Entry 1JB7 (X-ray diffraction, 1.86 A resolution); this record covers chains A and B of the 5 polymer chains in the assembly.

[Chain A]
Name: telomere-binding protein alpha subunit
Organism: Sterkiella nova
Reference sequence: P29549 (TEBA_OXYNO); residue numbers follow UniProt; this construct covers 1-495
Amino-acid sequence (495 residues; each row starts with the number of its first residue):
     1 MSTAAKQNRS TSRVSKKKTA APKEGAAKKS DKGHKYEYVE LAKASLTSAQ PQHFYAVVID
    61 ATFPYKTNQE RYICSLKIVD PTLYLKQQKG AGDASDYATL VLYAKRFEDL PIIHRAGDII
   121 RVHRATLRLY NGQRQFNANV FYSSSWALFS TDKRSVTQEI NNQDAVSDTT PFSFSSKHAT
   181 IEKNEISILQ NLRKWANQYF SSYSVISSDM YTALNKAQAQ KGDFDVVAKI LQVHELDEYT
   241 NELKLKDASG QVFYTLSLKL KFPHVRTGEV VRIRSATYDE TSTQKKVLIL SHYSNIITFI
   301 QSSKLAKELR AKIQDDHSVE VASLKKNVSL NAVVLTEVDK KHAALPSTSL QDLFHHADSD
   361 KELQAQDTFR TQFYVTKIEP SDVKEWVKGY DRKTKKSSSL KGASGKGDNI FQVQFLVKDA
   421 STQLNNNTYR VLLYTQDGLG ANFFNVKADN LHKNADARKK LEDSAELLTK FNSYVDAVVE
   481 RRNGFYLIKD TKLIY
Unresolved in the structure: 1-35

[Chain B]
Name: telomere-binding protein beta subunit
Organism: Sterkiella nova
Notes: fragment: 28 kDa N-terminal core
Reference sequence: P16458 (TEBB_OXYNO); numbering as in UniProt (aligned over 1-260)
Amino-acid sequence (260 residues; each row starts with the number of its first residue):
     1 MSKGASAPQQ QSAFKQLYTE LFNNEGDFSK VSSNLKKPLK CYVKESYPHF LVTDGYFFVA
    61 PYFTKEAVNE FHAKFPNVNI VDLTDKVIVI NNWSLELRRV NSAEVFTSYA NLEARLIVHS
   121 FKPNLQERLN PTRYPVNLFR DDEFKTTIQH FRHTALQAAI NKTVKGDNLV DISKVADAAG
   181 KKGKVDAGIV KASASKGDEF SDFSFKEGNT ATLKIADIFV QEKGKDALNK AADHTDGAKV
   241 KGGAKGKGKA AAKAAKGKKL
Unresolved in the structure: 1-8, 225-260

[How chain A and chain B interact]
Contacting residue pairs (122):
  L236(A) with Y109(B); K145(B); Q149(B)
  D237(A) with Y109(B), hydrogen bond; K145(B), salt bridge
  T240(A) with K145(B), hydrogen bond
  E242(A) with D142(B)
  L256(A) with R140(B); D142(B)
  D279(A) with R133(B), salt bridge; D141(B)
  E280(A) with Q11(B), hydrogen bond
  T281(A) with Q10(B); S12(B); K15(B), hydrogen bond (backbone-side chain); Y56(B); F57(B); R133(B); E143(B)
  S282(A) with K15(B); E143(B)
  T283(A) with E143(B), hydrogen bond (backbone-side chain)
  Q284(A) with E143(B), hydrogen bond (backbone-side chain)
  K285(A) with D142(B), salt bridge; E143(B), hydrogen bond (backbone-side chain)
  I289(A) with R133(B)
  V328(A) with H150(B)
  L330(A) with E143(B); T146(B)
  L353(A) with V185(B)
  F354(A) with V185(B); I189(B)
  H355(A) with I189(B)
  A357(A) with V185(B), hydrophobic
  D358(A) with K184(B); V185(B), hydrogen bond (side chain-backbone)
  Y374(A) with H153(B); L156(B)
  T376(A) with L156(B); Q157(B), hydrogen bond (backbone-side chain); I160(B)
  K377(A) with I160(B); N161(B), hydrogen bond; V164(B)
  E379(A) with V164(B); D167(B); L169(B)
  P380(A) with D167(B); L169(B)
  S381(A) with D167(B), hydrogen bond (backbone-side chain)
  Y390(A) with I172(B), hydrophobic; A176(B)
  K395(A) with I172(B); S173(B); D177(B), salt bridge
  S397(A) with I172(B)
  I410(A) with I172(B), hydrophobic
  Q412(A) with V170(B), hydrogen bond (side chain-backbone); I172(B)
  Q414(A) with N168(B), hydrogen bond (side chain-backbone); L169(B); V170(B), hydrogen bond (side chain-backbone)
  L416(A) with V164(B), hydrophobic
  K418(A) with L156(B)
  Q423(A) with R152(B), hydrogen bond (backbone-side chain)
  L424(A) with A110(B); N111(B); R152(B); E199(B); F200(B), hydrogen bond (backbone-backbone)
  N425(A) with D198(B); F200(B)
  N426(A) with K191(B); A192(B), hydrogen bond (backbone-backbone); S193(B), hydrogen bond; S195(B); G197(B); D198(B), hydrogen bond (backbone-backbone); E199(B); F200(B)
  N427(A) with I189(B); V190(B); K191(B)
  T428(A) with G188(B); I189(B); V190(B), hydrogen bond (backbone-backbone)
  Y429(A) with G188(B); I189(B), hydrophobic
  R430(A) with N168(B); A187(B), hydrogen bond (side chain-backbone); G188(B), hydrogen bond (backbone-backbone); V190(B)
  Y434(A) with L169(B); V170(B), hydrogen bond (side chain-backbone); V175(B), hydrophobic
  Q436(A) with I172(B); V175(B)
  D437(A) with V175(B)
  T469(A) with H153(B); Q157(B), hydrogen bond (backbone-side chain)
  F471(A) with T146(B); Q149(B); H150(B); H153(B)
  N472(A) with T146(B)
  Y474(A) with Q149(B)
  R481(A) with K182(B); G183(B), hydrogen bond (side chain-backbone); V185(B)
  R482(A) with V175(B); A178(B)
  N483(A) with K174(B), hydrogen bond (side chain-backbone); K181(B); K182(B), hydrogen bond (side chain-backbone); G183(B), hydrogen bond (side chain-backbone)
  G484(A) with G183(B); K184(B); V185(B)
  F485(A) with V170(B), hydrophobic; A187(B), hydrophobic
  Y486(A) with V185(B)
  L487(A) with V175(B), hydrophobic
Interface residues without a listed pair, chain A (62 interface residues in all): Y254, V375, K388, K396, L432, K470
Interface residues without a listed pair, chain B (55 interface residues in all): T147, D186

[Summary]
Chain A and chain B form an interface of 62 and 55 residues respectively; the contacts include 28 hydrogen
bonds and 4 salt bridges. Polar pairs include D237(A)-K145(B), D279(A)-R133(B) and K285(A)-D142(B).
Chain A is telomere-binding protein alpha subunit and chain B is telomere-binding protein beta subunit, both
from Sterkiella nova; the structure, DNA G-Quartets in a 1.86 A Resolution Structure of an Oxytricha nova
Telomeric Protein-DNA Complex, was determined by X-ray diffraction.
